7VAS - chains I and J of the 12 polymer chains in the assembly; structure by electron microscopy, 3.00 A resolution.

# Chain I
Protein: V-type ATP synthase subunit G
Organism: Thermus thermophilus HB8
UniProtKB: Q5SIT5 (Q5SIT5_THET8); residue numbers follow UniProt; this construct covers 1-120
Amino-acid sequence (120 residues; numbered 1 to 120; the number before each row is that of its first residue):
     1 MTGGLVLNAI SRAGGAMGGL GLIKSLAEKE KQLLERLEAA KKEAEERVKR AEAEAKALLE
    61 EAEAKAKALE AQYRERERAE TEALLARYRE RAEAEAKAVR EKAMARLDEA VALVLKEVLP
Unresolved in the structure: 1-80

# Chain J
Protein: V-type ATP synthase subunit E
Organism: Thermus thermophilus HB8
UniProtKB: P74901 (VATE_THET8); residues 1-188 here = UniProt positions 1-188
Amino-acid sequence (188 residues; row label = number of the first residue in the row):
     1 MSKLEAILSQ EVEAEIQALL QEAEAKAEAV KREAEEKAKA LLQARERALE AQYRAALRRA
    61 ESAGELLVAT ARTQARGEVL EEVRRRVREA LEALPQKPEW PEVVRKLALE ALEALPGAKA
   121 LVANPEDLPH LEALARERGV ELQAEPALRL GVRAVGAEGK TQVENSLLAR LDRAWDALSS
   181 KVAQALWG
Unresolved in the structure: 1-60, 188

# Interface between chain I and chain J
Pairs across the interface - 37 pairs, chain I then chain J:
  Y88(I) - E61(J)
  Y88(I) - G64(J)
  A92(I) - L67(J)
  A92(I) - V68(J)  hydrophobic
  A92(I) - A71(J)
  E95(I) - V68(J)
  E95(I) - R72(J)  salt bridge
  A96(I) - A71(J)
  V99(I) - W187(J)  hydrogen bond (backbone-side chain)
  R100(I) - E78(J)  salt bridge
  K102(I) - W187(J)
  A103(I) - V79(J)  hydrophobic
  A103(I) - L186(J)
  A103(I) - W187(J)
  R106(I) - A185(J)  hydrogen bond (side chain-backbone)
  R106(I) - L186(J)
  L107(I) - E82(J)
  L107(I) - V83(J)  hydrophobic
  L107(I) - R86(J)
  L107(I) - L186(J)  hydrophobic
  D108(I) - R86(J)  salt bridge
  A110(I) - L186(J)  hydrophobic
  V111(I) - R86(J)
  V111(I) - V87(J)  hydrophobic
  V114(I) - V87(J)  hydrophobic
  V114(I) - L171(J)  hydrophobic
  V114(I) - L178(J)  hydrophobic
  V114(I) - V182(J)  hydrophobic
  L115(I) - A90(J)  hydrophobic
  L115(I) - L91(J)  hydrophobic
  E117(I) - L178(J)
  V118(I) - L91(J)  hydrophobic
  V118(I) - R170(J)  hydrogen bond (backbone-side chain)
  L119(I) - L91(J)  hydrophobic
  P120(I) - K106(J)  hydrogen bond (backbone-side chain)
  P120(I) - L107(J)  hydrophobic
  P120(I) - E110(J)
Also at the interface, not in a pair above, chain I (22 interface residues in all): R89, R91, L113
Also at the interface, not in a pair above, chain J (32 interface residues in all): A75, R76, L94, V103, A174, W175, K181, Q184

# In short
Chain I and chain J form an interface of 22 and 32 residues respectively, with 4 hydrogen bonds and 3 salt
bridges. Polar pairs include E95(I)-R72(J), R100(I)-E78(J) and D108(I)-R86(J).
Here chain I is V-type ATP synthase subunit G and chain J is V-type ATP synthase subunit E, both from Thermus
thermophilus HB8. Entry 7VAS (V1EG domain of V/A-ATPase from Thermus thermophilus at low ATP concentration,
state1-2) was determined by electron microscopy together with 7VAI, 7VAJ, 7VAK, 7VAL, 7VAM, 7VAN and 11
further entries from the same study.
